5FQ6 - chains C and G of the 8 polymer chains in the assembly; structure by X-ray diffraction, 2.80 A resolution.

[Chain C]
Name: Putative lipoprotein
Source organism: Bacteroides thetaiotaomicron
UniProtKB: Q8A5H6 (Q8A5H6_BACTN); residues 1-480 here correspond to UniProt positions 19-498 (UniProt number = residue number + 18)
Amino-acid sequence (480 residues; each row starts with the number of its first residue):
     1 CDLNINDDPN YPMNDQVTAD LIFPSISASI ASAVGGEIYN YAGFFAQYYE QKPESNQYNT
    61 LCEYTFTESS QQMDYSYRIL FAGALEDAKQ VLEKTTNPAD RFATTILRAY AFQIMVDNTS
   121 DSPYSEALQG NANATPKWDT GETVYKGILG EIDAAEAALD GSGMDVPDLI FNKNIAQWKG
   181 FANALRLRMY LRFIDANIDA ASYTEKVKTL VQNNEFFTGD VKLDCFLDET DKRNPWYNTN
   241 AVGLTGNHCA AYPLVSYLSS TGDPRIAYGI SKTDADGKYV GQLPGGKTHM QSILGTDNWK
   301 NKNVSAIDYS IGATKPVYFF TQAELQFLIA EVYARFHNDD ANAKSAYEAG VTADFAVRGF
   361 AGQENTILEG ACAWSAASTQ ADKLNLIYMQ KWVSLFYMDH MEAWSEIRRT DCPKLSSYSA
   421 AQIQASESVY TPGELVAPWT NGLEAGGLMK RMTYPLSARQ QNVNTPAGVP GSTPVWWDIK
Ion coordination: Na+: A82 (shared with 2 residues of chain D)

[Chain G]
Name: BT_2261
Source organism: Bacteroides thetaiotaomicron
Amino-acid sequence (10 residues; row label = number of the first residue in the row):
     1 GGGGGGGGGG

[Interface between chain C and chain G]
Pairs across the interface - 10 pairs, chain C then chain G:
  E54(C) - G9(G)
  E54(C) - G10(G)  hydrogen bond (backbone-backbone)
  N56(C) - G8(G)  hydrogen bond (side chain-backbone)
  Q57(C) - G5(G)  hydrogen bond (side chain-backbone)
  Q57(C) - G6(G)
  Q57(C) - G7(G)  hydrogen bond (side chain-backbone)
  Q71(C) - G1(G)
  Y75(C) - G2(G)
  Y75(C) - G3(G)  hydrogen bond (side chain-backbone)
  Y75(C) - G4(G)
Also at the interface, not in a pair above, chain C (6 interface residues in all): S55

[Summary]
Chain C and chain G form an interface of 6 and 10 residues respectively, with 5 hydrogen bonds. Among the
polar pairs are N56(C)-G8(G), Q57(C)-G5(G) and Q57(C)-G7(G).
Here chain C is Putative lipoprotein and chain G is BT_2261, both from Bacteroides thetaiotaomicron. Entry
5FQ6 (Crystal structure of the SusCD complex BT2261-2264 from Bacteroides thetaiotaomicron) was determined by
X-ray diffraction (same publication as 5FQ7, 5FQ8 and 5T4Y).
